Entry 7Y5B (electron microscopy, 4.40 A resolution (low resolution: residue-level contacts below are approximate; hydrogen-bond / salt-bridge calls are withheld)); this record covers chains b and d of the 20 polymer chains in the assembly.

== Chain b ==
Protein: ATP synthase subunit b
Organism: Mycolicibacterium smegmatis
UniProtKB: A0R204 (ATPF_MYCS2); residues 1-170 here = UniProt positions 1-170
Sequence (170 residues; each row starts with the number of its first residue):
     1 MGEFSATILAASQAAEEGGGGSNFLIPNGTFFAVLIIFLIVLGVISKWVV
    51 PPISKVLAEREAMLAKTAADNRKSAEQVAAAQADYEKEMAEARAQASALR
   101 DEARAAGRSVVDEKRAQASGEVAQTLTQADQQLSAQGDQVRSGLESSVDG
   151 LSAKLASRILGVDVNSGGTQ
Not modelled in the structure: 1-19, 165-170

== Chain d ==
Protein: ATP synthase subunit b-delta
Organism: Mycolicibacterium smegmatis
UniProtKB: A0R203 (ATPFD_MYCS2); residue numbers follow UniProt; this construct covers 1-445
Sequence (445 residues; numbered 1 to 445; the number before each row is that of its first residue):
     1 MSIFIGQLIGFAVIAFIIVKWVVPPVRTLMRNQQEAVRAALAESAEAAKK
    51 LADADAMHAKALADAKAESEKVTEEAKQDSERIAAQLSEQAGSEAERIKA
   101 QGAQQIQLMRQQLIRQLRTGLGAEAVNKAAEIVRAHVADPQAQSATVDRF
   151 LSELEQMAPSSVVIDTAATSRLRAASRQSLAALVEKFDSVAGGLDADGLT
   201 NLADELASVAKLLLSETALNKHLAEPTDDSAPKVRLLERLLSDKVSATTL
   251 DLLRTAVSNRWSTESNLIDAVEHTARLALLKRAEIAGEVDEVEEQLFRFG
   301 RVLDAEPRLSALLSDYTTPAEGRVALLDKALTGRPGVNQTAAALLSQTVG
   351 LLRGERADEAVIDLAELAVSRRGEVVAHVSAAAELSDAQRTRLTEVLSRI
   401 YGRPVSVQLHVDPELLGGLSITVGDEVIDGSIASRLAAAQTGLPD
Not modelled in the structure: 166-171, 286-287, 332-336, 445

== Chain b / chain d interface ==
Residue-residue contacts - 50 pairs, chain b then chain d:
  Val-56(b) with Gln-33(d)
  Arg-60(b) with Ala-36(d); Ala-40(d)
  Met-63(b) with Ala-40(d); Glu-43(d); Ser-44(d)
  Lys-66(b) with Glu-43(d); Ser-44(d); Ala-47(d)
  Thr-67(b) with Glu-43(d)
  Asp-70(b) with Glu-46(d); Ala-47(d); Lys-50(d)
  Lys-73(b) with Lys-50(d); Leu-51(d); Ala-54(d)
  Ser-74(b) with Lys-50(d)
  Gln-77(b) with Lys-50(d); Ala-54(d); Met-57(d); His-58(d)
  Tyr-85(b) with Asp-64(d); Glu-68(d)
  Glu-88(b) with Ala-61(d); Asp-64(d); Ala-65(d)
  Met-89(b) with Glu-68(d)
  Arg-100(b) with Asp-79(d)
  Ala-103(b) with Ser-80(d)
  Arg-104(b) with Ile-83(d)
  Gly-107(b) with Leu-87(d)
  Arg-108(b) with Leu-87(d)
  Val-111(b) with Leu-87(d); Ala-91(d)
  Lys-114(b) with Ser-88(d); Ala-91(d)
  Arg-115(b) with Ala-91(d); Glu-94(d)
  Val-122(b) with Ile-98(d)
  Leu-133(b) with Met-109(d); Leu-113(d)
  Arg-141(b) with Gln-116(d)
  Val-148(b) with Glu-124(d); Lys-128(d)
  Ser-152(b) with Lys-128(d)
  Ala-156(b) with Ile-132(d)
  Ile-159(b) with Arg-435(d); Leu-436(d)
  Leu-160(b) with Val-137(d)
  Val-162(b) with Arg-149(d)
Interface residues without a listed pair, chain b (41 interface residues in all): Ala-92, Arg-93, Gln-95, Ala-96, Leu-99, Leu-126, Gly-137, Val-140, Leu-144, Asp-149, Leu-155, Arg-158
Interface residues without a listed pair, chain d (42 interface residues in all): Val-37, Asp-55, Val-72, Ala-76, Gln-105, Ala-125, Val-133, Ile-432

== Summary ==
41 residues of chain b face 42 of chain d across their interface.
Chain b is ATP synthase subunit b and chain d is ATP synthase subunit b-delta, both from Mycolicibacterium
smegmatis; the structure, Cryo-EM structure of F-ATP synthase from Mycolicibacterium smegmatis (rotational
state 1), was determined by electron microscopy, deposited together with 7Y5A, 7Y5C and 7Y5D.
